Entry 4RTV (X-ray diffraction, 1.37 A resolution); this record covers chains A and B.

== Chain A ==
Protein: Proto-oncogene tyrosine-protein kinase Src
Source organism: Gallus gallus
Notes: EC 2.7.10.2; fragment: SH3 domain
Reference sequence: P00523 (SRC_CHICK); residue numbers follow UniProt; this construct covers 85-141
Sequence (61 residues; numbered 81 to 141; the number before each row is that of its first residue):
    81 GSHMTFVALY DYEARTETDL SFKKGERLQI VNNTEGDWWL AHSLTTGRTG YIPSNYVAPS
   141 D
Disordered / not traced: 81-83, 141
Construct notes: expression tag (81-84); engineered mutation Ala94 (Ser in P00523), Arg128 (Gln in P00523)

== Chain B ==
Protein: APP12 peptide
Sequence (13 residues; each row starts with the number of its first residue; numbering starts at 0):
     0 XAPPLPPRNR PRL
Disordered / not traced: 11-12
Modified positions: ACE (acetyl group) at position 0

== How chain A and chain B interact ==
Residue-residue contacts - 25 pairs, chain A then chain B:
  Tyr90(A) - Ala1(B)  hydrophobic
  Tyr90(A) - Pro2(B)
  Tyr92(A) - Leu4(B)  hydrophobic
  Tyr92(A) - Arg7(B)
  Arg95(A) - Leu4(B)
  Arg95(A) - Arg7(B)
  Thr96(A) - Arg7(B)
  Asp99(A) - Arg7(B)  salt bridge
  Glu115(A) - Asn8(B)
  Glu115(A) - Arg9(B)
  Gly116(A) - Asn8(B)
  Asp117(A) - Pro5(B)
  Asp117(A) - Asn8(B)  hydrogen bond (backbone-side chain)
  Trp118(A) - Pro5(B)  hydrogen bond (side chain-backbone)
  Trp118(A) - Pro6(B)  hydrogen bond (side chain-backbone)
  Trp118(A) - Arg7(B)
  Trp118(A) - Asn8(B)  hydrogen bond (backbone-side chain)
  Pro133(A) - Leu4(B)  hydrophobic
  Pro133(A) - Pro5(B)
  Asn135(A) - Pro2(B)
  Asn135(A) - Pro3(B)  hydrogen bond (side chain-backbone)
  Asn135(A) - Pro5(B)
  Tyr136(A) - Ala1(B)
  Tyr136(A) - Pro2(B)  hydrogen bond (side chain-backbone)
  Tyr136(A) - Leu4(B)
Interface residues without a listed pair, chain A (13 interface residues in all): Tyr131
Interface residues without a listed pair, chain B (10 interface residues in all): ACE_0

== Overview ==
The interface between chain A and chain B involves 13 residues on one side and 10 on the other, with 6
hydrogen bonds and 1 salt bridge. Polar contacts include Asp99(A)-Arg7(B), Asp117(A)-Asn8(B) and
Trp118(A)-Pro5(B).
Chain A is Proto-oncogene tyrosine-protein kinase Src (Gallus gallus) and chain B is APP12 peptide; the
structure, Crystal structure of the Src tyrosine kinase SH3 domain S94A/Q128R mutant in complex with the high
..., was determined by X-ray diffraction.
